6PB0 - chains R and U of the 6 polymer chains in the assembly; structure by electron microscopy, 3.00 A resolution.

[Chain R]
Molecule: Corticotropin-releasing factor receptor 1
From: Homo sapiens
UniProt: P34998 (CRFR1_HUMAN), isoform P34998-2; residue numbers follow UniProt; this construct covers 24-398
Sequence (375 residues; each row starts with the number of its first residue):
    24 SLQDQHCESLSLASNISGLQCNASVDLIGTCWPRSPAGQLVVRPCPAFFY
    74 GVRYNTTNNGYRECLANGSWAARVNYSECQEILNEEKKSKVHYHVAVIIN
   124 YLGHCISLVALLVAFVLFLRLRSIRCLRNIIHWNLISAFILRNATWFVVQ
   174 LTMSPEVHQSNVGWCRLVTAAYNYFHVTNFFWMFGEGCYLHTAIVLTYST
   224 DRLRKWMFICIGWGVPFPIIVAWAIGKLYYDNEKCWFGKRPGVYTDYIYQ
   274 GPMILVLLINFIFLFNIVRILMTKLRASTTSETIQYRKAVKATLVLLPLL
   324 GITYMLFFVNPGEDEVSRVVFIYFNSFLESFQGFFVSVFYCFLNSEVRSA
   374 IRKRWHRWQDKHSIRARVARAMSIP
Not modelled in the structure: 24-105, 387-398
Disulfide bonds: Cys188-Cys258

[Chain U]
Molecule: Urocortin
From: Homo sapiens
UniProt: P55089 (UCN1_HUMAN); residues 1-40 here correspond to UniProt positions 83-122 (UniProt number = residue number + 82)
Sequence (40 residues; row label = number of the first residue in the row):
     1 DNPSLSIDLTFHLLRTLLELARTQSQRERAEQNRIIFDSV
Not modelled in the structure: 1
Swiss-Prot annotation at these positions:
  - modified residue: Val40 (Valine amide)

[Interface between chain R and chain U]
Pairs across the interface - 45 pairs, chain R then chain U:
  Asn107(R) - Thr23(U)
  Glu109(R) - Arg27(U)  salt bridge
  Lys113(R) - Leu20(U)
  Lys113(R) - Gln24(U)  hydrogen bond
  His117(R) - Leu17(U)
  His117(R) - Leu20(U)
  Val120(R) - Leu17(U)  hydrophobic
  Asn123(R) - Leu13(U)
  Trp169(R) - Thr10(U)  hydrogen bond
  Val172(R) - Leu14(U)  hydrophobic
  Gln173(R) - Leu14(U)
  Ser177(R) - Leu18(U)
  Pro178(R) - Leu18(U)
  His181(R) - Leu18(U)
  Thr192(R) - Phe11(U)
  Tyr195(R) - Thr10(U)  hydrogen bond
  Tyr195(R) - Phe11(U)  hydrophobic
  Asn196(R) - Phe11(U)
  His199(R) - Ile7(U)
  Phe203(R) - Ile7(U)  hydrophobic
  Phe260(R) - Phe11(U)  hydrophobic
  Phe260(R) - Arg15(U)  hydrogen bond (backbone-side chain)
  Lys262(R) - Arg15(U)
  Tyr270(R) - Pro3(U)
  Tyr272(R) - Asp8(U)  hydrogen bond
  Gln273(R) - Leu5(U)
  Gln273(R) - Ile7(U)
  Gln273(R) - Asp8(U)
  Met276(R) - Ile7(U)  hydrophobic
  Ile277(R) - Ile7(U)  hydrophobic
  Tyr327(R) - Ser6(U)
  Phe330(R) - Ser6(U)  hydrogen bond (backbone-side chain)
  Phe331(R) - Leu5(U)  hydrophobic
  Phe331(R) - Ser6(U)  hydrogen bond (backbone-side chain)
  Phe344(R) - Leu5(U)
  Phe344(R) - Ser6(U)
  Ile345(R) - Leu9(U)  hydrophobic
  Ile345(R) - His12(U)
  Ile345(R) - Leu13(U)  hydrophobic
  Asn348(R) - Ser6(U)  hydrogen bond
  Asn348(R) - Leu9(U)
  Ser349(R) - Leu9(U)
  Ser349(R) - Leu13(U)
  Glu352(R) - Leu9(U)
  Glu352(R) - Thr10(U)  hydrogen bond
Also at the interface, not in a pair above, chain R (38 interface residues in all): Leu106, Gln182, Gly261, Pro264, Val332, Arg341
Also at the interface, not in a pair above, chain U (24 interface residues in all): Asn2, Ser4, Glu19, Ala21, Arg22, Gln26

[Overview]
38 residues of chain R and 24 residues of chain U are in contact; the contacts include 9 hydrogen bonds and 1
salt bridge. Polar pairs include Glu109(R)-Arg27(U), Lys113(R)-Gln24(U) and Trp169(R)-Thr10(U).
Chain R is Corticotropin-releasing factor receptor 1 and chain U is Urocortin, both from Homo sapiens; the
structure, Cryo-EM structure of Urocortin 1-bound Corticotropin-releasing factor 1 receptor in complex with Gs
protein and Nb35, was determined by electron microscopy together with 6PB1 from the same study.
